3PTX - chains C and R of the 6 polymer chains in the assembly; structure by X-ray diffraction, 3.00 A resolution.

Chain C:
Protein: Nucleoprotein
Organism: Vesicular stomatitis Indiana virus
UniProt: P03521 (NCAP_VSIVA); numbering as in UniProt (aligned over 2-422)
Amino-acid sequence (421 residues; numbered 2 to 422; the number before each row is that of its first residue):
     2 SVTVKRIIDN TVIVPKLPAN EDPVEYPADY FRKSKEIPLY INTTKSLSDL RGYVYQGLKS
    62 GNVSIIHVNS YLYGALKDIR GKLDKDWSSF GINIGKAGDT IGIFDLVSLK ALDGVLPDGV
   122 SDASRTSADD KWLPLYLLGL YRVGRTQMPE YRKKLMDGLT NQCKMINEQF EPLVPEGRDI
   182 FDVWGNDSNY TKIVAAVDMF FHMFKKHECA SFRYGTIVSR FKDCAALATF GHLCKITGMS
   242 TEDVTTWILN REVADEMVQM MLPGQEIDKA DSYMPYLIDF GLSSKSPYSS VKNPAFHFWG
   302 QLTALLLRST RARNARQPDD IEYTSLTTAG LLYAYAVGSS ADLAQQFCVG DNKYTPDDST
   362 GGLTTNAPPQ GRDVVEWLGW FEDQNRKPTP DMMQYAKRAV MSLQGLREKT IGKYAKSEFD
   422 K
Unresolved in the structure: 358-365
UniProt features mapped onto this chain:
  - binding site (RNA): Arg143, Tyr152, Lys206, Arg214, Lys286, Arg317, Arg408
Ion coordination: uranyl (VI) ion (4 sites), coordinated by Asp123, Glu253, Glu323, Asp343, Asp384
From the paper describing this entry:
  - binding site for the 45-nt RNA strand (chain R): Asn187

Chain R:
Molecule: 45-nt RNA strand
Sequence (45 nucleotides; row label = number of the first residue in the row):
     1 AAAAAAAAAA AAAAAAAAAA AAAAAAAAAA AAAAAAAAAA AAAAA
Ion coordination: uranyl (VI) ion (5 sites), coordinated by A5, A6, A15, A22, A24, A33, A42

Chain C / chain R interface:
Contacting residue pairs - 40 pairs, chain C then chain R:
  Asp23(C) with A11(R), phosphate contact
  Arg143(C) with A17(R), salt bridge to the phosphate; A18(R), salt bridge to the phosphate
  Arg146(C) with A12(R), sugar contact
  Met149(C) with A15(R), sugar contact
  Glu151(C) with A15(R), sugar contact; A16(R), sugar contact; A17(R), phosphate contact
  Lys155(C) with A17(R), salt bridge to the phosphate
  Asn162(C) with A18(R), base contact
  Arg179(C) with A11(R), base contact
  Asn187(C) with A9(R), hydrogen bond to the base
  Ser212(C) with A18(R), base contact
  Arg214(C) with A18(R), sugar contact
  Tyr215(C) with A18(R), sugar contact
  Ile218(C) with A17(R), base contact; A18(R), phosphate contact
  Val219(C) with A17(R), base contact
  Asp224(C) with A11(R), hydrogen bond to the sugar; A12(R), phosphate contact; A13(R), phosphate contact
  Cys225(C) with A13(R), hydrogen bond to the phosphate
  Ala226(C) with A13(R), hydrogen bond to the phosphate
  Lys286(C) with A11(R), salt bridge to the phosphate; A12(R), salt bridge to the phosphate
  Ser287(C) with A12(R), phosphate contact
  Ser290(C) with A12(R), phosphate contact; A13(R), phosphate contact
  Ser291(C) with A13(R), hydrogen bond to the phosphate
  Val292(C) with A12(R), sugar contact; A13(R), hydrogen bond to the phosphate
  His298(C) with A14(R), salt bridge to the phosphate
  Arg312(C) with A14(R), base contact
  Asn315(C) with A14(R), sugar contact
  Ala316(C) with A14(R), sugar contact
  Arg317(C) with A13(R), hydrogen bond to the sugar; A14(R), salt bridge to the phosphate
  Arg408(C) with A14(R), hydrogen bond to the phosphate; A15(R), base contact; A16(R), salt bridge to the phosphate
Also at the interface, not in a pair above, chain C (33 interface residues in all): Lys154, Lys165, Arg221, Ser285, Lys410
Also at the interface, not in a pair above, chain R (11 interface residues in all): A10, A19

In short:
The interface between chain C and chain R involves 33 residues on one side and 11 on the other; the contacts
include 8 hydrogen bonds and 8 salt bridges. Polar pairs include Asn187(C)-A9(R), Asp224(C)-A11(R) and
Arg317(C)-A13(R). The paper reports a binding site for the 45-nt RNA strand (chain R) at Asn187(C).
Chain C is Nucleoprotein (Vesicular stomatitis Indiana virus) and chain R is a 45-nt RNA strand; the
structure, Crystal Structure of a vesicular stomatitis virus nucleocapsid-polyA complex, was determined by
X-ray diffraction (same publication as 3PTO, 3PU0, 3PU1 and 3PU4).
